7S6C - chains A and C of the 8 polymer chains in the assembly; structure by electron microscopy, 3.10 A resolution.

== Chain A (and C) ==
Protein: 6-deoxyerythronolide-B synthase EryA2, modules 3 and 4, Lsd14 Polyketide synthase fusion
Organism: Saccharopolyspora erythraea
Notes: EC 2.3.1.94; chain C of this document is another copy of the same molecule, construct and numbering; everything in this record applies to it too
UniProt: chimeric construct of Q03132, B6ZK67: residues 9-37 from Q03132 (ERYA2_SACER) positions 2-30 (UniProt number = residue number - 7); residues 38-1647 from B6ZK67 positions 38-1647 (same numbers)
Amino-acid sequence (1649 residues; row label = number of the first residue in the row):
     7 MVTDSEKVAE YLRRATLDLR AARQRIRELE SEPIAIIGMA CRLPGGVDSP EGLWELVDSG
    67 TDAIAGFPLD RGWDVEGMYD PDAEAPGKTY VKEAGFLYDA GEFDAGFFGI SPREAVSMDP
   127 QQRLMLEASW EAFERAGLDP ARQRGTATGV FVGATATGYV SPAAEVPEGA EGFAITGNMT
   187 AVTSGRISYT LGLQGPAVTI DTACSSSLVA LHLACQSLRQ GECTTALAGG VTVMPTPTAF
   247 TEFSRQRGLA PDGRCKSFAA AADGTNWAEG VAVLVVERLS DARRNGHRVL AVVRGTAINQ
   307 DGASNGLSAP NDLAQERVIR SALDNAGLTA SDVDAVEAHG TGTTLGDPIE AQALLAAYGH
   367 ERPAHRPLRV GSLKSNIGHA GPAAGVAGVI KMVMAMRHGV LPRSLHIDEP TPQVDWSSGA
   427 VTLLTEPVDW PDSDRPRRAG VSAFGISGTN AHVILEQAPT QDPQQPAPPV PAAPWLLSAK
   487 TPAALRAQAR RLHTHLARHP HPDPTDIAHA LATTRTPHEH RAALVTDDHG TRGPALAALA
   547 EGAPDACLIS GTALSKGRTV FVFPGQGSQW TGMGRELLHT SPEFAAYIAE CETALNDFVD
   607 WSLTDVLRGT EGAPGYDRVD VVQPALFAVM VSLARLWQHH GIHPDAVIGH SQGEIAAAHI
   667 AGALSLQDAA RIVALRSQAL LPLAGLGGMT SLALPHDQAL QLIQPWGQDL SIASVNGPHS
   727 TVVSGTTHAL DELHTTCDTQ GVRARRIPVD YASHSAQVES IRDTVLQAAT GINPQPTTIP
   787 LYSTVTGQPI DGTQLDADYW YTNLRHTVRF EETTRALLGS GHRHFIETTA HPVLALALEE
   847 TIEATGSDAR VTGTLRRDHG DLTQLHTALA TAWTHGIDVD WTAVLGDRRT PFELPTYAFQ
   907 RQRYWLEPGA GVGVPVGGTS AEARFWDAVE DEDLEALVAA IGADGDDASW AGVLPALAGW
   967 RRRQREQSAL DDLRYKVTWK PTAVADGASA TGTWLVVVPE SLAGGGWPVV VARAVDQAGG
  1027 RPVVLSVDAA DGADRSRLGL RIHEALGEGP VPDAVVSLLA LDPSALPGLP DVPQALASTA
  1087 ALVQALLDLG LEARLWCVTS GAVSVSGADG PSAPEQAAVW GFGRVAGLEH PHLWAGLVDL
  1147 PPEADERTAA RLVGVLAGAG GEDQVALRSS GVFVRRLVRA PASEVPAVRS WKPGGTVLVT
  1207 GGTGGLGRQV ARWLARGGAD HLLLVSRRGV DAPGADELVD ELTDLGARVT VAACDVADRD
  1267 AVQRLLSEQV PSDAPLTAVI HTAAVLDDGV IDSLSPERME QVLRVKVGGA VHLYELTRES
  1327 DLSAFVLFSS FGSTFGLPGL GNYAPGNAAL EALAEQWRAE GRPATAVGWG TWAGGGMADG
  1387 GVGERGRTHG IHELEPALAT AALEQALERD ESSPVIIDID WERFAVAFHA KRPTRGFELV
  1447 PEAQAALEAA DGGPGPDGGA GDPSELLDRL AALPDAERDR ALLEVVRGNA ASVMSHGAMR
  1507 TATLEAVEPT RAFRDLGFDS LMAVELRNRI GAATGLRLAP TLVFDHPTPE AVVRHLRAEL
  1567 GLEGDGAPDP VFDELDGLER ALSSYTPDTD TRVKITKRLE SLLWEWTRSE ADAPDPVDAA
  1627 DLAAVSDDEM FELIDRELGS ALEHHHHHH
Unresolved in the structure: 7, 88-90, 424-425, 437-439, 468-471, 915-1655 (chain C: 7-965, 1381-1391, 1457-1655)
Sequence notes: initiating methionine (7); expression tag (8, 1648-1655)
Reported in the primary citation:
  - post-translational modification sites: S1526
  - binding site for 4'-phosphopantetheine: S314, S1526
  - catalytic residues: C210
  - conformationally variable residues (loop rearrangement): G175 to N184

== Chain A / chain C interface ==
Contacting residue pairs (13; chain A residue first):
  G51(A) with R1153(C)
  E61(A) with R1153(C), salt bridge
  T67(A) with R1153(C)
  I70(A) with S1176(C)
  A71(A) with S1176(C)
  L75(A) with T984(C); P987(C); L1445(C), hydrophobic
  D76(A) with K986(C), salt bridge
  Y104(A) with P987(C); A989(C)
  R496(A) with A994(C)
  T500(A) with S995(C)
Interface residues without a listed pair, chain A (18 interface residues in all): G52, L62, S65, D68, G72, F73, E82, D105
Interface residues without a listed pair, chain C (14 interface residues in all): T988, V990, G993, S1175, R1185

== Summary ==
The interface between chain A and chain C involves 18 residues on one side and 14 on the other, with 2 salt
bridges. Polar contacts include E61(A)-R1153(C) and D76(A)-K986(C). From the paper: the catalytic residue
C210(A); a binding site for 4'-phosphopantetheine at S314(A) and S1526(A).
Both chains are 6-deoxyerythronolide-B synthase EryA2, modules 3 and 4, Lsd14 Polyketide synthase fusion
(Saccharopolyspora erythraea). Entry 7S6C (CryoEM structure of modular PKS holo-Lsd14 stalled at the
condensation step and bound to antibody fragment ...) was determined by electron microscopy (same publication
as 7S6B and 7S6D).
